PDB entry 3IAQ | X-ray diffraction, 2.70 A resolution | chains B and C of the 4 polymer chains in the assembly

[Chain B (and C)]
Molecule: Beta-galactosidase
Source organism: Escherichia coli K-12
Notes: EC 3.2.1.23; fragment: beta-galactosidase; chain C of this document is another copy of the same molecule, construct and numbering; everything in this record applies to it too
Reference sequence: B8LFD6 (B8LFD6_ECOLI); residues 9-1023 here correspond to UniProt positions 10-1024 (UniProt number = residue number + 1)
Chain sequence (1023 residues; each row starts with the number of its first residue):
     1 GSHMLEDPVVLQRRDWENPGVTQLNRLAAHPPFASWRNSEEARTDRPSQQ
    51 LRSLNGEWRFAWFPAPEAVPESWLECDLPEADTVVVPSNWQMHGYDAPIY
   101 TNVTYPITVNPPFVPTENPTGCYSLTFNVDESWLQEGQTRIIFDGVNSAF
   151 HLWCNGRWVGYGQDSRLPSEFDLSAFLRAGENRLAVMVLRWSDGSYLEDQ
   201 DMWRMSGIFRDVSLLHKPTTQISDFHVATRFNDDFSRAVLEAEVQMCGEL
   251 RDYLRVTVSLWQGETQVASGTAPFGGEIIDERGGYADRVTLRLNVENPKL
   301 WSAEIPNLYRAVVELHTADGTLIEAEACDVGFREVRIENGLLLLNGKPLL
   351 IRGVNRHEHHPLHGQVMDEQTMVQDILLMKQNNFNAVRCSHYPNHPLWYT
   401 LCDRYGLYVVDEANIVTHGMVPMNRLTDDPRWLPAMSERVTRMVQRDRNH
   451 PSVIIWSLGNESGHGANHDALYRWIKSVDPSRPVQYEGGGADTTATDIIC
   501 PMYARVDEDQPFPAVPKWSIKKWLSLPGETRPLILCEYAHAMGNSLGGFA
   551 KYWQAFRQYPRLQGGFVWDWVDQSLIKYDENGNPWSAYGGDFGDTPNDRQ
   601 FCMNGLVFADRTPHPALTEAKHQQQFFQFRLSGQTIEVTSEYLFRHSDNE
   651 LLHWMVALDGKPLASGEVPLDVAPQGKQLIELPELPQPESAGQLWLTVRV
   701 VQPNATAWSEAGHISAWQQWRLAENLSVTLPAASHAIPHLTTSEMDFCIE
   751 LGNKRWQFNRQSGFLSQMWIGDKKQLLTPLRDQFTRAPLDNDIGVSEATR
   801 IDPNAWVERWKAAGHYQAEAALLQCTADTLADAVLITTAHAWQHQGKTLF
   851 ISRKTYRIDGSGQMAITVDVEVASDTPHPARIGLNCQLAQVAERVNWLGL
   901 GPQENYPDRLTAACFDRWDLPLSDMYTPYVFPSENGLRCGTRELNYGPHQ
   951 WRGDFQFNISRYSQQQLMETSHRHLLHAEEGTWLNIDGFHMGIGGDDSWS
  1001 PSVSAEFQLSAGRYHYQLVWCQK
Not modelled in the structure: 1-12
Construct notes: expression tag (1-8); engineered mutation V416 (Glu417 in B8LFD6)
Bound ions: Mg2+ site 1: D15, N18, V21, Q163, D193; Na+ site 1: D201, F601, N604; Na+ site 2: F556, L562; Mg2+ site 2 near N597 (its only coordinating residue here); Na+ site 3: S647, E650, L670; Mg2+ site 3 near Q718 (its only coordinating residue here); Na+ site 4: P932, L967, T970

[Chain B / chain C interface]
Residue-residue contacts (88; chain B residue first):
  R13(B) - R13(C)
  R13(B) - D15(C)  salt bridge
  R13(B) - L24(C)
  D15(B) - R13(C)  salt bridge
  N18(B) - L24(C)
  G20(B) - G20(C)
  V21(B) - V21(C)  hydrophobic
  Q23(B) - R431(C)
  L24(B) - R13(C)
  L24(B) - N18(C)
  R26(B) - R431(C)  hydrogen bond (backbone-side chain)
  L27(B) - R431(C)
  A28(B) - R431(C)
  V103(B) - R282(C)
  I278(B) - A514(C)
  I279(B) - N424(C)
  I279(B) - A514(C)
  D280(B) - P422(C)
  D280(B) - M423(C)  hydrogen bond (side chain-backbone)
  D280(B) - N424(C)  hydrogen bond (side chain-backbone)
  D280(B) - G463(C)
  E281(B) - M423(C)
  E281(B) - E487(C)
  E281(B) - V515(C)
  R282(B) - V103(C)
  R282(B) - H418(C)  hydrogen bond (side chain-backbone)
  R282(B) - G419(C)  hydrogen bond (side chain-backbone)
  R282(B) - M420(C)  hydrogen bond (side chain-backbone)
  R282(B) - V421(C)
  R282(B) - P422(C)
  R282(B) - M423(C)
  G283(B) - P422(C)
  G284(B) - P422(C)
  Y285(B) - P422(C)  hydrophobic
  Y285(B) - N424(C)  hydrogen bond
  Y285(B) - R425(C)
  Y285(B) - D428(C)
  D287(B) - R425(C)  salt bridge
  H418(B) - R282(C)  hydrogen bond (backbone-side chain)
  G419(B) - R282(C)  hydrogen bond (backbone-side chain)
  M420(B) - R282(C)  hydrogen bond (backbone-side chain)
  V421(B) - R282(C)
  P422(B) - D280(C)
  P422(B) - R282(C)
  P422(B) - G283(C)
  P422(B) - G284(C)
  P422(B) - Y285(C)
  M423(B) - D280(C)  hydrogen bond (backbone-side chain)
  M423(B) - E281(C)
  M423(B) - R282(C)
  N424(B) - I279(C)
  N424(B) - D280(C)  hydrogen bond (backbone-side chain)
  N424(B) - Y285(C)  hydrogen bond
  R425(B) - Y285(C)
  R425(B) - D287(C)  salt bridge
  D428(B) - Y285(C)
  P430(B) - T441(C)
  P430(B) - Q445(C)
  P430(B) - W474(C)  hydrophobic
  R431(B) - Q23(C)
  R431(B) - R26(C)  hydrogen bond (side chain-backbone)
  R431(B) - A28(C)
  L433(B) - S437(C)
  P434(B) - P434(C)  hydrophobic
  S437(B) - L433(C)
  T441(B) - P430(C)
  Q445(B) - P430(C)
  A466(B) - W474(C)
  A466(B) - S477(C)
  A466(B) - V478(C)  hydrophobic
  N467(B) - W474(C)
  D469(B) - R473(C)
  D469(B) - S477(C)  hydrogen bond
  A470(B) - A470(C)
  R473(B) - D469(C)  salt bridge
  R473(B) - R473(C)
  R473(B) - T494(C)  hydrogen bond
  W474(B) - P430(C)  hydrophobic
  W474(B) - A466(C)
  W474(B) - N467(C)
  S477(B) - A466(C)
  S477(B) - D469(C)  hydrogen bond
  V478(B) - A466(C)  hydrophobic
  T494(B) - R473(C)  hydrogen bond
  A514(B) - I278(C)
  A514(B) - I279(C)
  V515(B) - D280(C)
  V515(B) - E281(C)
Interface residues without a listed pair, chain B (52 interface residues in all): A286, G463, L471, E487, P513
Interface residues without a listed pair, chain C (54 interface residues in all): L27, H151, W158, A286, R288, P513

[In short]
52 residues of chain B and 54 residues of chain C are in contact; the contacts include 18 hydrogen bonds and 5
salt bridges. Polar contacts include R13(B)-D15(C), D287(B)-R425(C) and R473(B)-D469(C). D15(B), N18(B),
V21(B), Q163(B) and D193(B) coordinate Mg2+ site 1.
Both chains are Beta-galactosidase (Escherichia coli K-12). Entry 3IAQ (E. coli (lacz) beta-galactosidase
(E416V)) was determined by X-ray diffraction, deposited together with 3IAP.
